Entry 5WLM (X-ray diffraction, 1.95 A resolution); this record covers chains A and B.

[Chain A (and B)]
Molecule: Helical Bundle 4DH2
Notes: chain B of this document is another copy of the same molecule, construct and numbering; everything in this record applies to it too
Amino-acid sequence (28 residues; row label = number of the first residue in the row; note: 74 numbers in that range are skipped by the numbering (no residue carries them; nothing is unmodelled there); numbering starts at 0):
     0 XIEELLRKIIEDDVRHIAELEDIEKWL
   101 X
Covalently attached groups: covalent link Leu26-NH2_101
Modified positions: ACE (acetyl group) at position 0; NH2 (amino group) at position 101
Metal / ion sites: Zn2+ site 1: Asp12, His15 (shared with Asp12(B) of chain B); Zn2+ site 2: Asp12 (shared with His15(B) of chain B); Zn2+ site 3: Asp21 (shared with Asp21(B) of chain B)
Reported in the primary citation:
  - Zn2+ coordination: Asp12, His15
  - conformationally variable residues (side-chain flip): Asp12

[How chain A and chain B interact]
Pairs across the interface - 27 pairs, chain A then chain B:
  Ile1(A) with Leu26(B), hydrophobic
  Glu2(A) with Glu23(B)
  Leu5(A) with Leu19(B), hydrophobic; Ile22(B), hydrophobic; Leu26(B), hydrophobic
  Arg6(A) with Glu23(B), salt bridge; Lys24(B)
  Ile8(A) with Leu19(B), hydrophobic
  Ile9(A) with Ile16(B); Leu19(B), hydrophobic; Glu20(B)
  Asp12(A) with Asp12(B); His15(B), salt bridge; Ile16(B)
  His15(A) with Asp12(B), salt bridge
  Ile16(A) with Asp12(B); Val13(B), hydrophobic
  Leu19(A) with Leu5(B), hydrophobic; Ile8(B), hydrophobic; Ile9(B), hydrophobic
  Glu20(A) with Arg6(B), salt bridge; Ile9(B)
  Ile22(A) with Leu5(B), hydrophobic
  Glu23(A) with Glu2(B); Leu5(B); Arg6(B)
  Leu26(A) with Ile1(B), hydrophobic
Interface residues without a listed pair, chain A (15 interface residues in all): Val13
Interface residues without a listed pair, chain B (17 interface residues in all): NH2_101

[Overview]
Chain A and chain B form an interface of 15 and 17 residues respectively; the contacts include 4 salt bridges.
Polar contacts include Arg6(A)-Glu23(B), Asp12(A)-His15(B) and Glu20(A)-Arg6(B). The Zn2+ site 1 is built by
Asp12(A) and His15(A). The paper reports Zn2+ coordination by Asp12(A) and His15(A); conformational
variability at Asp12(A).
Chain A and chain B are both Helical Bundle 4DH2; the structure, De Novo Design of Polynuclear Transition
Metal Clusters in Helix Bundles-4DH2, was determined by X-ray diffraction (same publication as 5WLJ, 5WLK and
5WLL).
